PDB entry 8CXN | electron microscopy, 2.90 A resolution | chains C and F of the 6 polymer chains in the assembly

== Chain C ==
Name: Spike glycoprotein
From: Severe acute respiratory syndrome coronavirus 2
UniProtKB: P0DTC2 (SPIKE_SARS2); numbering as in UniProt (aligned over 1-1273)
Amino-acid sequence (1273 residues; each row starts with the number of its first residue):
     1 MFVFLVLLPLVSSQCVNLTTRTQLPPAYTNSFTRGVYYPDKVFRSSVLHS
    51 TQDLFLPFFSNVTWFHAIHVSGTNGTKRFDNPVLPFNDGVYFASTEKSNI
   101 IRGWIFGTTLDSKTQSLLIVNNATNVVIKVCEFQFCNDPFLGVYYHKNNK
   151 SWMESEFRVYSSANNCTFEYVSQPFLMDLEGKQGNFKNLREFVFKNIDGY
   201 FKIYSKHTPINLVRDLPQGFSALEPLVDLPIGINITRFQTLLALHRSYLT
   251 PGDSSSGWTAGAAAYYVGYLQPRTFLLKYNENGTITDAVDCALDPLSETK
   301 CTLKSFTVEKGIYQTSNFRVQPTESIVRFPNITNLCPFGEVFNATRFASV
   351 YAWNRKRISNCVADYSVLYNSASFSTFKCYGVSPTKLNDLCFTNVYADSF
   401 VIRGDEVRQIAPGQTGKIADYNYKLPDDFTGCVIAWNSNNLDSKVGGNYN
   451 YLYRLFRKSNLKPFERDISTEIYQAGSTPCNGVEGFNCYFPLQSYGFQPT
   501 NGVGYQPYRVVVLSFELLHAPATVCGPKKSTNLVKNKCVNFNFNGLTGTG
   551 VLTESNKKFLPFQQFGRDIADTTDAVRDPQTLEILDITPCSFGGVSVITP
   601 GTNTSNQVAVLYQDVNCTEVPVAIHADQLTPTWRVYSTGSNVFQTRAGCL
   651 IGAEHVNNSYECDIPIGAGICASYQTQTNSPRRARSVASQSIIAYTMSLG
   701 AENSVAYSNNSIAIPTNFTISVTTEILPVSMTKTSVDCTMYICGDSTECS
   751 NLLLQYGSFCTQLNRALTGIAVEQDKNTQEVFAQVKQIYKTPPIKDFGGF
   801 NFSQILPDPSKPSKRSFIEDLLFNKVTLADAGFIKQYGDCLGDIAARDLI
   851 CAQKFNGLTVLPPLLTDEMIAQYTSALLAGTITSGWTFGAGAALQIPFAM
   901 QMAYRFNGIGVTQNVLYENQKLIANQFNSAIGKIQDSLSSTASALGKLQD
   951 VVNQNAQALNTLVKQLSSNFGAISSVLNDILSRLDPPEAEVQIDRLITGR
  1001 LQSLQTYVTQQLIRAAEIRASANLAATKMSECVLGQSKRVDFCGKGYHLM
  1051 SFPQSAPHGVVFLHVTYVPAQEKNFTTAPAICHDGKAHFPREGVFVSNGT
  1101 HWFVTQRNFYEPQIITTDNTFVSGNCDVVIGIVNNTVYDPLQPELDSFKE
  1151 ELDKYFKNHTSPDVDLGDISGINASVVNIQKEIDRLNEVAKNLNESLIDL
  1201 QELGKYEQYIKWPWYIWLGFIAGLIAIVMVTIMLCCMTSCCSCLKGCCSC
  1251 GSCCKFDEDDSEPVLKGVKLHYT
Unresolved in the structure: 1-14, 677-688, 828-848, 1148-1273
Disulfide bonds: C291-C301, C336-C361, C379-C432, C391-C525, C480-C488, C617-C649, C662-C671, C738-C760, C743-C749, C1032-C1043, C1082-C1126
Covalent attachments: N-acetylglucosamine (NAG) linked to N122, N331, N603, N616, N657, N709, N1074
Sequence notes: conflict P986 (Lys in P0DTC2), P987 (Val in P0DTC2)
Residues lining bound ligands: N-acetylglucosamine (NAG; 2-acetamido-2-deoxy-beta-D-glucopyranose): I332, V367, N370
Curated features (UniProtKB/Swiss-Prot):
  - region: N280 to C301 (Putative superantigen), R403 to D405 (Integrin-binding motif), N448 to F456 (Immunodominant HLA epitope recognized by the CD8+), P681 to A684 (Putative superantigen), S816 to Y837 (Fusion peptide 1), K835 to F855 (Fusion peptide 2), D1163 to E1202 (Heptad repeat 2)
  - motif: M1237 to C1241 (Binding to host endocytosis trafficking protein SNX27), D1257 to E1262 (Diacidic ER export motif (host COPII)), S1261 to G1267 (Binding to host plasma membrane localising/FERM domain proteins), K1269 to T1273 (KxHxx, ER retrieval signal (COPI))
  - site (Cleavage): R685, S686, R815, S816
  - lipidation (S-palmitoyl cysteine): C1235, C1236, C1240, C1241, C1243, C1247, C1248, C1250, C1253, C1254
  - glycosylation: N17 (N-linked (GlcNAc...) (complex) asparagine), N61 (N-linked (GlcNAc...) (hybrid) asparagine), N74 (N-linked (GlcNAc...) (complex) asparagine), N122 (N-linked (GlcNAc...) (hybrid) asparagine), N149 (N-linked (GlcNAc...) (complex) asparagine), N165 (N-linked (GlcNAc...) (complex) asparagine), N234 (N-linked (GlcNAc...) (high mannose) asparagine), N282 (N-linked (GlcNAc...) (complex) asparagine), T323 (O-linked (GalNAc) threonine), S325 (O-linked (HexNAc...) serine), N331 (N-linked (GlcNAc...) (complex) asparagine), N343 (N-linked (GlcNAc...) (complex) asparagine), N603 (N-linked (GlcNAc...) (hybrid) asparagine), N616 (N-linked (GlcNAc...) (complex) asparagine), N657 (N-linked (GlcNAc...) (complex) asparagine), T676 (O-linked (GlcNAc...) threonine), T678 (O-linked (GlcNAc...) threonine), N709 (N-linked (GlcNAc...) (high mannose) asparagine), N717 (N-linked (GlcNAc...) (hybrid) asparagine), N801 (N-linked (GlcNAc...) (hybrid) asparagine) and 6 more in UniProt
Reported in the primary citation:
  - specificity-determining residues: A372 (by similarity / conservation)
  - specificity-determining residues: K378, H519 (proposed by the authors, not directly observed)

== Chain F ==
Name: pan-sarbecovirus nanobody 2-57
From: Lama glama
Notes: antibody fragment or engineered binder
Amino-acid sequence (126 residues; each row starts with the number of its first residue):
     1 QVQLVESGGGLVQAGGSLRLSCAVSGRTISTFGMGWFRQAPGKEREFVAT
    51 ITRDEDMLLYADSVKGRFTISRDTAKNMVFLQMNSLKIEDTALYYCAVRR
   101 DSSWGYSRQSTEYDYWGQGTQVTVSS
Disulfide bonds: C22-C96

== How chain C and chain F interact ==
Residue-residue contacts (37):
  Y369(C) - M57(F)  hydrogen bond
  S375(C) - R108(F)  hydrogen bond
  T376(C) - L59(F)
  T376(C) - R108(F)
  K378(C) - Y106(F)
  K378(C) - S107(F)
  K378(C) - R108(F)  hydrogen bond (side chain-backbone)
  K378(C) - Q109(F)
  C379(C) - Y106(F)  hydrogen bond (backbone-backbone)
  Y380(C) - R99(F)
  Y380(C) - W104(F)
  Y380(C) - G105(F)
  Y380(C) - S107(F)  hydrogen bond
  Y380(C) - Q109(F)  hydrogen bond
  Y380(C) - E112(F)  hydrogen bond
  G381(C) - W104(F)  hydrogen bond (backbone-backbone)
  G381(C) - G105(F)
  V382(C) - W104(F)
  S383(C) - T52(F)
  P384(C) - T52(F)
  T385(C) - D54(F)  hydrogen bond
  G404(C) - T111(F)
  D405(C) - R100(F)  salt bridge
  R408(C) - R99(F)
  R408(C) - S103(F)  hydrogen bond (backbone-side chain)
  R408(C) - Q109(F)
  R408(C) - E112(F)  hydrogen bond (side chain-backbone)
  R408(C) - Y113(F)
  R408(C) - D114(F)  salt bridge
  Q409(C) - D101(F)
  Q409(C) - S102(F)
  A411(C) - S103(F)
  A411(C) - W104(F)
  Q414(C) - S102(F)  hydrogen bond
  Q414(C) - S103(F)
  Y508(C) - S110(F)
  Y508(C) - T111(F)
Other interface residues (no listed pair), chain C (23 interface residues in all): V407, T415, K417, V503, G504
Other interface residues (no listed pair), chain F (21 interface residues in all): R45

== Overview ==
The interface between chain C and chain F involves 23 residues on one side and 21 on the other, with 12
hydrogen bonds and 2 salt bridges. Among the polar pairs are D405(C)-R100(F), R408(C)-D114(F) and
Y369(C)-M57(F). Chain C binds N-acetylglucosamine. From the paper: specificity determinants A372(C), K378(C)
and H519(C).
Chain C is Spike glycoprotein (Severe acute respiratory syndrome coronavirus 2) and chain F is
pan-sarbecovirus nanobody 2-57 (Lama glama); the structure, SARS-CoV-2 Spike protein in complex with a
pan-sarbecovirus nanobody 2-57, was determined by electron microscopy together with 8CWU, 8CWV, 8CXQ, 8CY6,
8CY7, 8CY9 and 5 further entries from the same study.
